3FOL - chains A and B of the 3 polymer chains in the assembly; structure by X-ray diffraction, 2.50 A resolution.

Chain A:
Name: MHC
Source organism: Mus musculus
Sequence (274 residues; each row starts with the number of its first residue):
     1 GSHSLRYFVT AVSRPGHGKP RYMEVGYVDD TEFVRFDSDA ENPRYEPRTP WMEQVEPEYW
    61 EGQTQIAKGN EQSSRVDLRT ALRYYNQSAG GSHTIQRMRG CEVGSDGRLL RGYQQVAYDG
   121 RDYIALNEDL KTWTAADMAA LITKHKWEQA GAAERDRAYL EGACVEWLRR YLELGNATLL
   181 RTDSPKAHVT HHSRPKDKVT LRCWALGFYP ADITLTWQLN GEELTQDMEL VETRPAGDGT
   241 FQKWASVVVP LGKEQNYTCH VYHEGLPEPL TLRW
Cystine bridges: Cys-101/Cys-164, Cys-203/Cys-259

Chain B:
Name: Beta-2-microglobulin
Source organism: Mus musculus
Notes: fragment: IgC
Reference sequence: P01887 (B2MG_MOUSE); residues 1-99 here correspond to UniProt positions 21-119 (UniProt number = residue number + 20)
Sequence (100 residues; each row starts with the number of its first residue; numbering starts at 0):
     0 MIQKTPQIQV YSRHPPENGK PNILNCYVTQ FHPPHIEIQM LKNGKKIPKV EMSDMSFSKD
    60 WSFYILAHTE FTPTETDTYA CRVKHDSMAE PKTVYWDRDM
Cystine bridges: Cys-25/Cys-80
Sequence notes: expression tag (0)

Interface between chain A and chain B:
Residue-residue contacts (57):
  Phe-8(A) with Phe-56(B); Ser-57(B)
  Val-9(A) with Phe-56(B)
  Thr-10(A) with Phe-56(B); Phe-62(B)
  Val-12(A) with Met-54(B), hydrophobic
  Arg-14(A) with His-34(B)
  Arg-21(A) with Met-54(B)
  Met-23(A) with Met-54(B), hydrophobic
  Tyr-27(A) with Ser-55(B); Tyr-63(B), hydrogen bond
  Arg-35(A) with Asp-53(B); Met-54(B), hydrogen bond (side chain-backbone); Ser-55(B), hydrogen bond
  Arg-48(A) with Asp-53(B), salt bridge
  Thr-94(A) with His-31(B); Pro-33(B)
  Gln-96(A) with Phe-56(B); Trp-60(B), hydrogen bond (side chain-backbone); Phe-62(B)
  Arg-97(A) with Phe-56(B)
  Met-98(A) with Phe-56(B), hydrophobic; Lys-58(B); Trp-60(B), hydrophobic
  Arg-111(A) with Lys-58(B)
  Gln-115(A) with Trp-60(B)
  Val-116(A) with Trp-60(B)
  Ala-117(A) with Trp-60(B)
  Asp-119(A) with Met-0(B); His-31(B)
  Gly-120(A) with Lys-3(B), hydrogen bond (backbone-side chain); His-31(B); Trp-60(B)
  Asp-122(A) with Trp-60(B), hydrogen bond
  His-192(A) with Asp-98(B), salt bridge
  Arg-202(A) with Asp-98(B), hydrogen bond (side chain-backbone)
  Trp-204(A) with Asp-98(B); Met-99(B)
  Leu-206(A) with Pro-14(B), hydrophobic
  Val-231(A) with Gln-8(B)
  Glu-232(A) with Gln-8(B), hydrogen bond (backbone-side chain); Thr-28(B), hydrogen bond
  Thr-233(A) with Tyr-26(B)
  Arg-234(A) with Gln-8(B), hydrogen bond; Tyr-10(B); Tyr-26(B); Met-99(B)
  Pro-235(A) with Tyr-10(B), hydrogen bond (backbone-side chain); Tyr-26(B)
  Ala-236(A) with Arg-12(B), hydrogen bond (backbone-side chain); Asn-24(B), hydrogen bond (backbone-side chain)
  Gly-237(A) with Arg-12(B), hydrogen bond (backbone-side chain)
  Asp-238(A) with Arg-12(B)
  Gln-242(A) with Tyr-10(B); Ser-11(B), hydrogen bond (side chain-backbone); Arg-12(B)
  Trp-244(A) with Met-99(B)
Interface residues without a listed pair, chain A (37 interface residues in all): Val-25, Arg-121
Interface residues without a listed pair, chain B (27 interface residues in all): Ile-1, Gln-29, Leu-65

Overview:
The interface between chain A and chain B involves 37 residues on one side and 27 on the other; the contacts
include 15 hydrogen bonds and 2 salt bridges. Polar contacts include Arg-48(A)/Asp-53(B), His-192(A)/Asp-98(B)
and Tyr-27(A)/Tyr-63(B).
Here chain A is MHC and chain B is Beta-2-microglobulin, both from Mus musculus. Entry 3FOL (Crystal structure
of the Class I MHC Molecule H-2Kwm7 with a Single Self Peptide VNDIFERI) was determined by X-ray diffraction
(same publication as 3FOM and 3FON).
